Entry 7O6O (X-ray diffraction, 1.40 A resolution); this record covers chains A and P.

[Chain A]
Protein: 14-3-3 protein sigma
Organism: Homo sapiens
Reference sequence: P31947 (1433S_HUMAN); numbering as in UniProt (aligned over 1-231)
Amino-acid sequence (236 residues; row label = number of the first residue in the row; numbers below 1 keep their minus sign (Gly-4 is residue -4)):
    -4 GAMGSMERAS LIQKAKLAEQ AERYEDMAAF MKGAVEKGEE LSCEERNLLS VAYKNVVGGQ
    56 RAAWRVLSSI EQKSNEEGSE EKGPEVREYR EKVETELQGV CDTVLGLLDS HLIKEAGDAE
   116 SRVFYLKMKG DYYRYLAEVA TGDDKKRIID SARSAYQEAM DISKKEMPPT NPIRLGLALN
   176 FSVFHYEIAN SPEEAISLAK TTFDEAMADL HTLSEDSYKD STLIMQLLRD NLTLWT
Unresolved in the structure: -4, 71-77
Covalently attached groups: (5-methanoyl-2-nitro-phenyl) propane-2-sulfonate (V3Z) linked to Lys122
Modified residues: Cys38 (S-hydroxycysteine; CSO)
Differences from the reference sequence: expression tag (-4 to 0)
Ion coordination: Ca2+ near Glu2 (its only coordinating residue here)
Small-molecule neighbours: V3Z ((5-methanoyl-2-nitro-phenyl) propane-2-sulfonate): Asn42, Ser45, Val46, Phe119, Pro167, Ile168, Gly171, Ile219
Curated features (UniProtKB/Swiss-Prot):
  - site (Interaction with phosphoserine on interacting protein): Arg56, Arg129
  - modified residue (Phosphoserine): Ser5, Ser74
From the paper describing this entry:
  - binding site for V3Z: Lys122

[Chain P]
Protein: Transcription factor p65
Reference sequence: Q04206 (TF65_HUMAN); residue numbers follow UniProt; this construct covers 39-51
Amino-acid sequence (13 residues; row label = number of the first residue in the row):
    39 EGRSAGSIPG RRS
Unresolved in the structure: 39-42
Modified residues: Ser45 (phosphoserine; SEP)
Differences from the reference sequence: variant Arg49 (Glu in Q04206)
Small-molecule neighbours: V3Z ((5-methanoyl-2-nitro-phenyl) propane-2-sulfonate): Ile46, Gly48, Arg50

[Interface between chain A and chain P]
Pairs across the interface (31):
  Glu14(A) - Arg50(P)
  Glu14(A) - Ser51(P)  hydrogen bond (side chain-backbone)
  Leu43(A) - Ser51(P)
  Val46(A) - Gly48(P)
  Val46(A) - Arg49(P)
  Val46(A) - Arg50(P)
  Val46(A) - Ser51(P)
  Lys49(A) - Pro47(P)
  Lys49(A) - Gly48(P)
  Lys49(A) - Arg49(P)
  Asn50(A) - Arg49(P)  hydrogen bond (side chain-backbone)
  Gly53(A) - Arg49(P)
  Gly54(A) - Arg49(P)
  Arg56(A) - Ser45(P)
  Arg129(A) - Ser45(P)
  Tyr130(A) - Ser45(P)
  Gly171(A) - Ile46(P)
  Leu174(A) - Gly44(P)
  Leu174(A) - Ser45(P)
  Leu174(A) - Ile46(P)
  Asn175(A) - Ser45(P)
  Asn175(A) - Ile46(P)  hydrogen bond (side chain-backbone)
  Val178(A) - Gly44(P)
  Val178(A) - Ser45(P)
  Glu182(A) - Ala43(P)  hydrogen bond (side chain-backbone)
  Leu222(A) - Ile46(P)  hydrophobic
  Leu222(A) - Pro47(P)
  Asn226(A) - Ala43(P)
  Asn226(A) - Gly44(P)  hydrogen bond (side chain-backbone)
  Leu229(A) - Ala43(P)  hydrophobic
  Trp230(A) - Ala43(P)
Other interface residues (no listed pair), chain A (24 interface residues in all): Tyr19, Asn42, Ser45, Lys122, Ile219

[Summary]
Chain A and chain P form an interface of 24 and 9 residues respectively; the contacts include 5 hydrogen
bonds. Polar contacts include Glu14(A)-Ser51(P), Asn50(A)-Arg49(P) and Asn175(A)-Ile46(P). Bound to chain P:
compound V3Z. Covalently linked compound V3Z: at Lys122(A). The paper reports a binding site for V3Z at
Lys122(A).
Chain A is 14-3-3 protein sigma (Homo sapiens) and chain P is Transcription factor p65; the structure, 14-3-3
sigma with RelA/p65 binding site pS45 and covalently bound TCF521-096, was determined by X-ray diffraction
(same publication as 7BI3, 7BIQ, 7BIW, 7BIY, 7BJB, 7BJF and 54 further entries).
